1UC4 - chains A and G of the 6 polymer chains in the assembly; structure by X-ray diffraction, 1.80 A resolution.

== Chain A ==
Protein: diol dehydrase alpha subunit
Organism: Klebsiella oxytoca
Notes: EC 4.2.1.28
UniProt: Q59470 (Q59470_KLEOX); numbering as in UniProt (aligned over 1-554)
Amino-acid sequence (554 residues; numbered 1 to 554; the number before each row is that of its first residue):
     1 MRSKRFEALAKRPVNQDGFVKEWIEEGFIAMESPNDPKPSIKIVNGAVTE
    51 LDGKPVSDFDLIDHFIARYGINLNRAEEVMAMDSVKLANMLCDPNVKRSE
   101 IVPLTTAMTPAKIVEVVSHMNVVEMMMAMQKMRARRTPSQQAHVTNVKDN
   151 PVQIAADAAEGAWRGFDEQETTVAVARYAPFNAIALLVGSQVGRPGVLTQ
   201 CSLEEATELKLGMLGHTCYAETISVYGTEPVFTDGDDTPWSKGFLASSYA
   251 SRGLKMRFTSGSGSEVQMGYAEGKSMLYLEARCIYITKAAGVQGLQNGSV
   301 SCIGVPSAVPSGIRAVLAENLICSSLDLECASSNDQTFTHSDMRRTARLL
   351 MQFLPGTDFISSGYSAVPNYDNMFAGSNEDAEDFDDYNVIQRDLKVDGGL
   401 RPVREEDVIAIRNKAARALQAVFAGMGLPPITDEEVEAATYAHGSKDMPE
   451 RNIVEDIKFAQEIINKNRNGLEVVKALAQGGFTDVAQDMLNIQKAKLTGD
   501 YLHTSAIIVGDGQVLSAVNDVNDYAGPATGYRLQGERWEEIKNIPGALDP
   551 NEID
Not modelled in the structure: 552-554
Metal / ion sites: K+: Gln141, Glu170, Glu221, Gln296, Ser362 (together with s-1,2-propanediol)
Ligand contacts:
  - cyanocobalamin (CNC): Thr172, Val173, Ser202, Leu203, Glu205, Thr222, Ser224, Tyr226, Asp234, Gly235, Gln267, Met268, Ser301, Cys302, Gln336, Met373, Phe374, Ala375
  - s-1,2-propanediol (PGO): His143, Glu170, Glu221, Thr222, Gln296, Val300, Ser301, Asp335, Gln336, Ser362, Gly363, Phe374

== Chain G ==
Protein: diol dehydrase gamma subunit
Organism: Klebsiella oxytoca
Notes: EC 4.2.1.28
UniProt: Q59472 (Q59472_KLEOX); residue numbers follow UniProt; this construct covers 1-173
Amino-acid sequence (173 residues; row label = number of the first residue in the row):
     1 MNTDAIESMVRDVLSRMNSLQGEAPAAAPAAGGASRSARVSDYPLANKHP
    51 EWVKTATNKTLDDFTLENVLSNKVTAQDMRITPETLRLQASIAKDAGRDR
   101 LAMNFERAAELTAVPDDRILEIYNALRPYRSTKEELLAIADDLESRYQAK
   151 ICAAFVREAATLYVERKKLKGDD
Not modelled in the structure: 1-36

== How chain A and chain G interact ==
Pairs across the interface (126; chain A residue first):
  Phe59(A) with Glu165(G); Arg166(G), hydrogen bond (backbone-side chain)
  Asp60(A) with Arg166(G)
  Leu61(A) with Leu162(G), hydrophobic; Arg166(G); Lys168(G)
  His64(A) with Leu162(G); Glu165(G), salt bridge
  Arg68(A) with Glu158(G), salt bridge; Leu162(G)
  Tyr69(A) with Arg100(G); Glu158(G), hydrogen bond
  Glu204(A) with Arg127(G), salt bridge
  Glu205(A) with Tyr123(G)
  Leu209(A) with Leu120(G), hydrophobic
  Met213(A) with Asp116(G); Ile119(G), hydrophobic
  Glu229(A) with Arg166(G), salt bridge; Lys168(G), salt bridge
  Thr233(A) with Tyr129(G); Lys168(G), hydrogen bond
  Asp236(A) with Arg127(G), salt bridge; Pro128(G); Arg130(G), salt bridge
  Asp237(A) with Tyr123(G), hydrogen bond; Arg127(G), salt bridge; Pro128(G)
  Thr238(A) with Leu126(G); Pro128(G); Tyr163(G), hydrogen bond
  Trp240(A) with Phe155(G); Glu158(G), hydrogen bond; Ala159(G); Leu162(G), hydrophobic; Tyr163(G)
  Ser241(A) with Tyr123(G); Leu126(G); Tyr163(G)
  Gly243(A) with Arg107(G), hydrogen bond (backbone-side chain)
  Phe244(A) with Leu111(G), hydrophobic; Ile119(G); Ile122(G), hydrophobic; Tyr123(G); Leu126(G), hydrophobic; Phe155(G)
  Leu245(A) with Tyr123(G), hydrophobic
  Ala246(A) with Asn104(G)
  Ser247(A) with Asn104(G), hydrogen bond; Arg107(G), hydrogen bond; Ala108(G); Leu111(G)
  Ser248(A) with Leu111(G); Ile119(G)
  Ala250(A) with Leu86(G); Ala108(G), hydrophobic
  Ser251(A) with Ile81(G); Ala108(G); Leu111(G); Thr112(G)
  Arg252(A) with Leu111(G), hydrogen bond (side chain-backbone); Thr112(G); Val114(G), hydrogen bond (side chain-backbone); Pro115(G); Asp116(G), salt bridge; Ile119(G)
  Gly253(A) with Ile81(G)
  Lys288(A) with Arg100(G)
  Ala289(A) with Arg100(G), hydrogen bond (backbone-side chain)
  Ala290(A) with Asn104(G); Arg107(G), hydrogen bond (backbone-side chain)
  Gly291(A) with Arg100(G); Leu101(G); Asn104(G), hydrogen bond (backbone-side chain)
  Asp327(A) with Arg98(G), salt bridge
  Asn469(A) with Ala76(G)
  Leu471(A) with Thr75(G); Ala76(G); Met79(G), hydrophobic
  Val474(A) with Leu66(G), hydrophobic
  Lys475(A) with Val69(G); Asn72(G), hydrogen bond
  Gln479(A) with Leu70(G)
  Thr483(A) with Leu66(G)
  Ala486(A) with Leu66(G)
  Gln487(A) with Leu66(G)
  Leu490(A) with Phe64(G); Thr65(G); Leu66(G)
  Gln493(A) with Met79(G)
  Lys494(A) with Leu61(G), hydrogen bond (side chain-backbone); Phe64(G), hydrogen bond (side chain-backbone)
  Lys496(A) with Ile81(G)
  Leu497(A) with Val53(G); Phe64(G), hydrophobic; Met79(G); Arg80(G); Ile81(G); Thr85(G)
  Thr498(A) with Leu45(G); Thr85(G); Gln89(G), hydrogen bond (backbone-side chain)
  Gly499(A) with Ile81(G); Gln89(G)
  Asp500(A) with Tyr43(G), hydrogen bond (backbone-side chain); Pro44(G); Leu45(G), hydrogen bond (side chain-backbone); Ala46(G), hydrogen bond (side chain-backbone); Gln89(G), hydrogen bond
  Leu502(A) with Leu86(G), hydrophobic; Phe105(G)
  His503(A) with Tyr43(G); Gln89(G), hydrogen bond; Ile92(G); Ala93(G); Phe105(G)
  Thr504(A) with Arg98(G), hydrogen bond; Leu101(G)
  Gln513(A) with Asn47(G)
  Val514(A) with Tyr43(G); Pro44(G), hydrophobic
  Ser516(A) with Tyr43(G), hydrogen bond
  Ala517(A) with Arg98(G)
  Val518(A) with Tyr43(G), hydrophobic; Arg98(G)
  Asn519(A) with Tyr43(G); Pro44(G)
Other interface residues (no listed pair), chain A (66 interface residues in all): Asp58, Phe65, Arg98, Ala206, Lys210, Lys242, Val292, Gln293, Ala478
Other interface residues (no listed pair), chain G (56 interface residues in all): Val40, Thr55, Gly97, Asn124

== Overview ==
66 residues of chain A and 56 residues of chain G are in contact; the contacts include 25 hydrogen bonds and
10 salt bridges. Polar contacts include His64(A)-Glu165(G), Arg68(A)-Glu158(G) and Glu204(A)-Arg127(G). Chain
A binds s-1,2-propanediol and cyanocobalamin. Gln141(A), Glu170(A), Glu221(A), Gln296(A) and Ser362(A)
coordinate K+.
Chain A is diol dehydrase alpha subunit and chain G is diol dehydrase gamma subunit, both from Klebsiella
oxytoca; the structure, Structure of diol dehydratase complexed with (S)-1,2-propanediol, was determined by
X-ray diffraction together with 1UC5 from the same study.
